Entry 8SPO (electron microscopy, 2.98 A resolution); this record covers chains M and N of the 16 polymer chains in the assembly.

Chain M:
Name: TIR domain-containing protein
From: Maribacter polysiphoniae
UniProt: A0A316E683 (A0A316E683_9FLAO); numbering as in UniProt (aligned over 2-452)
Amino-acid sequence (451 residues; numbered 2 to 452; the number before each row is that of its first residue):
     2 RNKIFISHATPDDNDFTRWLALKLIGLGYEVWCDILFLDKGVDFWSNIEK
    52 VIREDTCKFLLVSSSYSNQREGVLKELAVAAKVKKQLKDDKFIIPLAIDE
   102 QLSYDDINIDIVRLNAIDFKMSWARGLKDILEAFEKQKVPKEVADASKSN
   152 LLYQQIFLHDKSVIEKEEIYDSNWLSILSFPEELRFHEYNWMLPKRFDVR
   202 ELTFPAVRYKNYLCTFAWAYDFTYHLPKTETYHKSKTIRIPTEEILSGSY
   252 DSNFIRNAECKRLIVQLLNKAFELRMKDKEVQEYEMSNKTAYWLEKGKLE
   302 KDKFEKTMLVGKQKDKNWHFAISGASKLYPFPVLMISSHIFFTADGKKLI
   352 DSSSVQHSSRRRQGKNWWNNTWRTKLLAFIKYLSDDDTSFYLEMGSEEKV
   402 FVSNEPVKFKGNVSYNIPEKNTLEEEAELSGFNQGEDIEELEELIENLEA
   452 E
Not modelled in the structure: 190-199, 223-237, 421-452
What the authors report for this chain:
  - catalytic residues: Asp35, Glu77
  - binding site for the ligand NAD: His9, Phe45, Trp46, Arg71, Tyr105, Asn116
  - mutagenesis - G42R/D44R, D106R/D111R/V113R, V113R: abolished catalytic activity

Chain N:
Name: Piwi domain-containing protein
From: Maribacter polysiphoniae
UniProt: A0A316E3U6 (A0A316E3U6_9FLAO); residues 1-507 here = UniProt positions 1-507
Amino-acid sequence (507 residues; row label = number of the first residue in the row):
     1 MKELIYIEEPKILFAHGQKCTDARDGLALFGPLNNLYGIKSGVIGTKQGL
    51 KIFRDYLDHIQKPIYNSNSITRPMFPGFEAVFDCKWESTGITFKEVTNED
   101 IGKFLYNSSTHKRTYDLVSLFIDKIISANKNEDENVDVWFVIVPDEIYKY
   151 CRPNSVLPKEMVQTKALMSKSKAKSFRYEPSLFPDINIELKEQEKEAETY
   201 NYDAQFHDQFKARLLKHTIPTQIFRESTLAWRDFKNAFGLPIRDFSKIEG
   251 HLAWTISTAAFYKAGGKPWKLSDVRNGVCYLGLVYKKVEKSKNPRNACCA
   301 AQMFLDNGDGTVFKGEVGPWYNPKNGQYHLEPKEAKALLSQSLQSYKEQI
   351 GEYPKEVFIHAKTRFNHQEWDAFLEVTPKETNLVGVTISKTKPLKLYKTE
   401 GDYTILRGNAYVVNERSAFLWTVGYVPKIQTALSMEVPNPLFIEINKGEA
   451 DIKQVLKDILSLTKLNYNACIFADGEPVTLRFADKIGEILTASTDIKTPP
   501 LAFKYYI
Not modelled in the structure: 159-196

How chain M and chain N interact:
Contacting residue pairs (83):
  Asp16(M) with Tyr65(N); Ser69(N), hydrogen bond
  Trp20(M) with Met74(N); Pro76(N)
  Lys24(M) with Ala28(N); Ala80(N)
  Lys121(M) with Lys62(N)
  Met122(M) with Lys62(N)
  Ser123(M) with Gln61(N)
  Trp124(M) with Pro63(N), hydrophobic; Tyr65(N); Met74(N), hydrophobic
  Ala125(M) with Glu79(N)
  Lys129(M) with Glu79(N), salt bridge
  Ala147(M) with Leu29(N); Phe30(N), hydrophobic
  Ser148(M) with Gln18(N), hydrogen bond; Phe30(N)
  Ser150(M) with Leu29(N)
  Asn151(M) with Lys19(N); Leu29(N); Phe30(N)
  Tyr154(M) with Asp25(N), hydrogen bond; Lys428(N), hydrogen bond
  Phe158(M) with Ile70(N), hydrophobic
  Lys162(M) with Pro427(N); Lys428(N); Gln430(N)
  Val164(M) with Tyr6(N)
  Glu169(M) with Lys398(N)
  Ile170(M) with Met1(N), hydrophobic; Thr399(N), hydrogen bond (backbone-side chain)
  Tyr171(M) with Leu4(N), hydrophobic; Tyr397(N); Lys398(N)
  Asp172(M) with Lys395(N); Leu396(N); Tyr397(N), hydrogen bond (backbone-backbone); Thr399(N)
  Ser173(M) with Lys395(N); Leu396(N)
  Asn174(M) with Leu394(N); Lys395(N), hydrogen bond (side chain-backbone)
  Trp175(M) with Pro393(N), hydrogen bond (side chain-backbone); Leu394(N)
  Tyr330(M) with Val413(N); Ser417(N), hydrogen bond
  Pro331(M) with Val413(N), hydrophobic
  Phe332(M) with Lys2(N)
  Met336(M) with Pro393(N)
  Arg361(M) with Glu436(N), salt bridge
  Arg362(M) with Glu436(N), salt bridge
  Gly365(M) with Glu436(N)
  Lys366(M) with Met435(N)
  Trp369(M) with Asp402(N); Met435(N)
  Asn370(M) with Tyr397(N); Lys398(N), hydrogen bond (side chain-backbone); Gly401(N); Tyr403(N), hydrogen bond (side chain-backbone)
  Asn371(M) with Gly401(N)
  Trp373(M) with Tyr397(N), hydrophobic
  Arg374(M) with Tyr397(N); Thr399(N)
  Val408(M) with Lys2(N)
  Lys409(M) with Met1(N); Lys2(N), hydrogen bond (backbone-backbone)
  Phe410(M) with Lys2(N); Leu4(N), hydrophobic; Leu396(N), hydrophobic; Tyr411(N), hydrophobic
  Lys411(M) with Met1(N); Lys2(N), hydrogen bond (backbone-backbone); Glu3(N); Leu4(N), hydrogen bond (backbone-backbone)
  Val414(M) with Tyr6(N), hydrophobic; Leu406(N), hydrophobic
  Tyr416(M) with Lys398(N), hydrogen bond; Tyr403(N), hydrogen bond (side chain-backbone); Thr404(N), hydrogen bond (side chain-backbone); Tyr425(N), hydrophobic
  Pro419(M) with Gln430(N)
  Glu420(M) with Gln430(N)
Also at the interface, not in a pair above, chain M (51 interface residues in all): Leu23, Asp161, Ser339, Trp368, Gly412, Ile418
Also at the interface, not in a pair above, chain N (48 interface residues in all): Lys392, Glu400, Ile405, Asn409, Val437, Phe442

In short:
The interface between chain M and chain N involves 51 residues on one side and 48 on the other; the contacts
include 17 hydrogen bonds and 3 salt bridges. Among the polar pairs are Lys129(M)-Glu79(N),
Arg361(M)-Glu436(N) and Arg362(M)-Glu436(N). The paper reports catalytic residues Asp35(M) and Glu77(M);
G42R/D44R, D106R/D111R/V113R and V113R of chain M abolish catalytic activity.
Here chain M is TIR domain-containing protein and chain N is Piwi domain-containing protein, both from
Maribacter polysiphoniae. Entry 8SPO (Tetramerized activation of MapSPARTA bound with NAD+) was determined by
electron microscopy (same publication as 8FEX, 8FFI, 8SP0, 8SP3 and 8SQU).
